6DLD - chains A and B; structure by X-ray diffraction, 3.30 A resolution.

[Chain A]
Protein: IgLON family member 5
Source organism: Homo sapiens
UniProt: A6NGN9 (IGLO5_HUMAN); residues 31-316 here = UniProt positions 31-316
Chain sequence (303 residues; numbered 20 to 322; the number before each row is that of its first residue):
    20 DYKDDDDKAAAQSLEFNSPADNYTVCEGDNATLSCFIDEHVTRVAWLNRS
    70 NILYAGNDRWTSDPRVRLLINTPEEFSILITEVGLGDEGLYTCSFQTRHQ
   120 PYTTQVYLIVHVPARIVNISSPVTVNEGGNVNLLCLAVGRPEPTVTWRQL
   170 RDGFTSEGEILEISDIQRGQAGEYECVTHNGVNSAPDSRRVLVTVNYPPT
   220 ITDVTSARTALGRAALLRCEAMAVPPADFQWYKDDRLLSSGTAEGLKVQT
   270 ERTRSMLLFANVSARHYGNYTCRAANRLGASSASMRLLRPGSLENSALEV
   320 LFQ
Not modelled in the structure: 20-35, 309-322
Disulfides: Cys-54/Cys-112, Cys-154/Cys-195, Cys-238/Cys-291
Covalently attached groups: N-acetylglucosamine (NAG) linked to Asn-41, Asn-49, Asn-67, Asn-137, Asn-288
Differences from the reference sequence: expression tag (20-30, 317-322)
UniProt features mapped onto this chain:
  - glycosylation (N-linked (GlcNAc...) asparagine): Asn-41, Asn-49, Asn-67, Asn-137, Asn-288

[Chain B]
Protein: Neuronal growth regulator 1
Source organism: Homo sapiens
UniProt: Q7Z3B1 (NEGR1_HUMAN); numbering as in UniProt (aligned over 38-324)
Chain sequence (304 residues; row label = number of the first residue in the row):
    27 DYKDDDDKAAAVDFPWAAVDNMMVRKGDTAVLRCYLEDGASKGAWLNRSS
    77 IIFAGGDKWSVDPRVSISTLNKRDYSLQIQNVDVTDDGPYTCSVQTQHTP
   127 RTMQVHLTVQVPPKIYDISNDMTVNEGTNVTLTCLATGKPEPSISWRHIS
   177 PSAKPFENGQYLDIYGITRDQAGEYECSAENDVSFPDVRKVKVVVNFAPT
   227 IQEIKSGTVTPGRSGLIRCEGAGVPPPAFEWYKGEKKLFNGQQGIIIQNF
   277 STRSILTVTNVTQEHFGNYTCVAANKLGTTNASLPLNPPSTAQYGITGLE
   327 VLFQ
Not modelled in the structure: 27-42, 231-244, 266-274, 313-330
Disulfides: Cys-60/Cys-118, Cys-160/Cys-203, Cys-245/Cys-297
Covalently attached groups: N-acetylglucosamine (NAG) linked to Asn-73, Asn-155, Asn-307
Differences from the reference sequence: expression tag (27-37, 325-330)
UniProt features mapped onto this chain:
  - modified residue: Tyr-187 (Phosphotyrosine)
  - lipidation: Gly-324 (GPI-anchor amidated glycine)
  - glycosylation (N-linked (GlcNAc...) asparagine): Asn-73, Asn-155, Asn-275, Asn-286, Asn-294, Asn-307

[Interface between chain A and chain B]
Contacting residue pairs - 32 pairs, chain A then chain B:
  Arg-62(A) / Asp-83(B)  salt bridge
  Arg-62(A) / Trp-85(B)
  Val-63(A) / Trp-85(B)
  Ala-64(A) / Ile-77(B)  hydrophobic
  Ala-64(A) / Trp-85(B)  hydrophobic
  Leu-66(A) / Leu-72(B)  hydrophobic
  Leu-66(A) / Ile-77(B)  hydrophobic
  Ser-69(A) / Leu-72(B)
  Ser-69(A) / Thr-117(B)
  Ser-69(A) / Ser-119(B)
  Ser-69(A) / Thr-128(B)
  Asn-70(A) / Ser-119(B)
  Asn-70(A) / Pro-126(B)
  Asn-70(A) / Thr-128(B)  hydrogen bond
  Ile-71(A) / Ala-70(B)  hydrophobic
  Ile-71(A) / Ile-77(B)  hydrophobic
  Trp-79(A) / Lys-68(B)
  Trp-79(A) / Gly-69(B)
  Trp-79(A) / Gln-121(B)  hydrogen bond (backbone-side chain)
  Ser-81(A) / Gln-123(B)  hydrogen bond (side chain-backbone)
  Thr-111(A) / Ser-75(B)
  Ser-113(A) / Ile-77(B)
  Ser-113(A) / Trp-85(B)
  Gln-115(A) / Ile-77(B)
  Gln-115(A) / Trp-85(B)  hydrogen bond (side chain-backbone)
  Gln-115(A) / Ser-86(B)
  Thr-116(A) / Val-87(B)
  Arg-117(A) / Val-87(B)
  His-118(A) / Val-87(B)
  Thr-122(A) / Ser-75(B)
  Thr-122(A) / Ser-76(B)
  Gln-124(A) / Ser-75(B)  hydrogen bond
Interface residues without a listed pair, chain A (19 interface residues in all): Phe-114, Pro-120
Interface residues without a listed pair, chain B (21 interface residues in all): Ala-80, Gly-81, Lys-84, Arg-127

[Overview]
19 residues of chain A face 21 of chain B across their interface, with 5 hydrogen bonds and 1 salt bridge.
Polar pairs include Arg-62(A)/Asp-83(B), Asn-70(A)/Thr-128(B) and Trp-79(A)/Gln-121(B). N-acetylglucosamine is
covalently linked to Asn-41(A), Asn-49(A), Asn-67(A), Asn-137(A) and Asn-288(A).
Chain A is IgLON family member 5 and chain B is Neuronal growth regulator 1, both from Homo sapiens; the
structure, Crystal structure of IgLON5/NEGR1 heterodimer, was determined by X-ray diffraction.
